PDB entry 5JHS | X-ray diffraction, 3.00 A resolution | chains D and E of the 28 polymer chains in the assembly

== Chain D ==
Protein: Proteasome subunit alpha type-5
From: Saccharomyces cerevisiae (strain ATCC 204508 / S288c)
Notes: EC 3.4.25.1
UniProt: P32379 (PSA5_YEAST); residues -7 to 252 here correspond to UniProt positions 1-260 (UniProt number = residue number + 8)
Chain sequence (260 residues; row label = number of the first residue in the row; numbers below 1 keep their minus sign (Met-7 is residue -7)):
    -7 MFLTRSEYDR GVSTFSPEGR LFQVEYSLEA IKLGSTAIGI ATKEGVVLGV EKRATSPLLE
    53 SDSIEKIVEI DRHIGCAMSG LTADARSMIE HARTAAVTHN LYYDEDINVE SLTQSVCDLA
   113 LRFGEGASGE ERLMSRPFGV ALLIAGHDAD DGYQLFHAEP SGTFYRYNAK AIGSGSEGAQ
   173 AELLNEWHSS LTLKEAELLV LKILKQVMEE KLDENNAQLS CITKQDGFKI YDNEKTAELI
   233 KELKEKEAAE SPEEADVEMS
Disordered / not traced: -7 to 0, 118-124, 243-252

== Chain E ==
Protein: Proteasome subunit alpha type-6
From: Saccharomyces cerevisiae (strain ATCC 204508 / S288c)
Notes: EC 3.4.25.1
UniProt: P40302 (PSA6_YEAST); residues 0-233 here correspond to UniProt positions 1-234 (UniProt number = residue number + 1)
Chain sequence (234 residues; row label = number of the first residue in the row; numbering starts at 0):
     0 MFRNNYDGDT VTFSPTGRLF QVEYALEAIK QGSVTVGLRS NTHAVLVALK RNADELSSYQ
    60 KKIIKCDEHM GLSLAGLAPD ARVLSNYLRQ QCNYSSLVFN RKLAVERAGH LLCDKAQKNT
   120 QSYGGRPYGV GLLIIGYDKS GAHLLEFQPS GNVTELYGTA IGARSQGAKT YLERTLDTFI
   180 KIDGNPDELI KAGVEAISQS LRDESLTVDN LSIAIVGKDT PFTIYDGEAV AKYI
Disordered / not traced: 0-2
Curated features (UniProtKB/Swiss-Prot):
  - modified residue: Ser13 (Phosphoserine)
  - cross-link: Lys190 (Glycyl lysine isopeptide (Lys-Gly) (interchain with G-Cter in ubiquitin))

== Interface between chain D and chain E ==
Pairs across the interface - 43 pairs, chain D then chain E:
  Ser5(D) with Arg125(E)
  Thr6(D) with Gly7(E); Gln20(E)
  Phe7(D) with Gln20(E), hydrogen bond (backbone-side chain); Tyr23(E); Leu76(E), hydrophobic; Arg125(E); Pro126(E); Gly128(E)
  Ser8(D) with Tyr23(E)
  Pro9(D) with Tyr23(E), hydrophobic; Glu26(E)
  Glu10(D) with Glu26(E); Gln30(E)
  Gly11(D) with Tyr23(E); Ala27(E)
  Leu13(D) with Arg125(E)
  Gln106(D) with Arg81(E), hydrogen bond
  Asp110(D) with Arg81(E), salt bridge
  Leu113(D) with Pro78(E), hydrophobic; Arg125(E)
  Glu117(D) with Tyr122(E), hydrogen bond
  Ser153(D) with Pro78(E)
  Gly154(D) with Pro78(E)
  Thr155(D) with Gln59(E)
  Phe156(D) with Gln59(E)
  Tyr157(D) with Arg50(E); Ala52(E); Ser56(E); Ser57(E); Gln59(E)
  Arg158(D) with Ser56(E); Ser57(E), hydrogen bond (backbone-backbone)
  Tyr159(D) with Ala52(E); Asp53(E); Leu55(E); Ser56(E)
  Asn160(D) with Leu55(E), hydrogen bond (backbone-backbone)
  Ala161(D) with Leu55(E)
  Gln172(D) with Asp53(E), hydrogen bond; Leu55(E)
  Leu175(D) with Leu55(E)
  Leu176(D) with Leu55(E), hydrophobic
Also at the interface, not in a pair above, chain D (26 interface residues in all): Arg2, Gly3
Also at the interface, not in a pair above, chain E (26 interface residues in all): Asp6, Ala24, Asn51, Glu54, Asp79, Gly123

== Summary ==
The chain D/chain E interface involves 26 residues from each chain, with 6 hydrogen bonds and 1 salt bridge.
Polar pairs include Asp110(D)-Arg81(E), Phe7(D)-Gln20(E) and Gln106(D)-Arg81(E).
Chain D is Proteasome subunit alpha type-5 and chain E is Proteasome subunit alpha type-6, both from
Saccharomyces cerevisiae (strain ATCC 204508 / S288c); the structure, Yeast 20S proteasome in complex with the
peptidic epoxyketone inhibitor 15, was determined by X-ray diffraction, deposited together with 5JHR.
